6RJ4 - chains B and C of the 6 polymer chains in the assembly; structure by X-ray diffraction, 1.90 A resolution.

[Chain B]
Molecule: Molybdenum storage protein subunit beta
Source organism: Azotobacter vinelandii (strain DJ / ATCC BAA-1303)
UniProtKB: P84253 (MOSB_AZOVD); residue numbers follow UniProt; this construct covers 2-270
Amino-acid sequence (269 residues; each row starts with the number of its first residue):
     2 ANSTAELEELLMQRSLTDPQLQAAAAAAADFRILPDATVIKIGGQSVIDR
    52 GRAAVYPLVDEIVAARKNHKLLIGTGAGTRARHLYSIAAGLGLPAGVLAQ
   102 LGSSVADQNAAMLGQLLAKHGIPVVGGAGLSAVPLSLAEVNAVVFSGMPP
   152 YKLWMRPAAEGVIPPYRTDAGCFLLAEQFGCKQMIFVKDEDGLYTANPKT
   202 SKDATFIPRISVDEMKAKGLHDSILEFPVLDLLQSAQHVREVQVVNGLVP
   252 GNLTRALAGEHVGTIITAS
Bound ions: Na+: G115, I123
Small-molecule neighbours: ADP (adenosine-5'-diphosphate): K42, G44, G45, Q46, S47, V188, K189, G193, L194, Y195, T196, A197, N198, P199, K200, L221, S224, I225

[Chain C]
Molecule: Molybdenum storage protein subunit alpha
Source organism: Azotobacter vinelandii (strain DJ / ATCC BAA-1303)
UniProtKB: P84308 (MOSA_AZOVD); residues 2-276 here = UniProt positions 2-276
Amino-acid sequence (275 residues; numbered 2 to 276; the number before each row is that of its first residue):
     2 TDTTNSIKHVISPLARQTLQDRDLTRPVAGKRPIRLLPWLQVVKIGGRVM
    52 DRGADAILPLVEELRKLLPEHRLLILTGAGVRARHVFSVGLDLGLPVGSL
   102 APLAASEAGQNGHILAAMLASEGVSYVEHPTVADQLAIHLSATRAVVGSA
   152 FPPYHHHEFPGSRIPPHRADTGAFLLADAFGAAGLTIVENVDGIYTADPN
   202 GPDRGQARFLPETSATDLAKSEGPLPVDRALLDVMATARHIERVQVVNGL
   252 VPGRLTAALRGEHVGTLIRTGVRPA
Unresolved in the structure: 2-32
Bound ions: Mg2+: E190, P227 (together with ATP)
Small-molecule neighbours: ATP (adenosine-5'-triphosphate): K45, I46, G47, G48, R49, V50, G79, A80, G81, R85, A170, D171, E190, N191, V192, G194, I195, Y196, A198, D199, P200, N201, P225, L226, P227

[Interface between chain B and chain C]
Contacting residue pairs (48):
  I49(B) - V90(C)
  D50(B) - H86(C)
  G52(B) - D93(C)
  G52(B) - L94(C)
  R53(B) - D93(C)  hydrogen bond (backbone-side chain)
  R53(B) - L94(C)
  V56(B) - L94(C)  hydrophobic
  Y57(B) - L94(C)  hydrogen bond (side chain-backbone)
  T80(B) - H86(C)
  R81(B) - R83(C)
  R81(B) - H86(C)  hydrogen bond
  R81(B) - V87(C)
  R81(B) - E108(C)  salt bridge
  H84(B) - D52(C)
  H84(B) - V82(C)
  H84(B) - R83(C)  hydrogen bond
  L85(B) - R83(C)
  L85(B) - E108(C)
  L85(B) - Q111(C)
  L85(B) - I115(C)  hydrophobic
  I88(B) - M51(C)
  I88(B) - D52(C)
  I88(B) - G54(C)
  I88(B) - I58(C)  hydrophobic
  G91(B) - A55(C)
  L92(B) - A55(C)  hydrophobic
  L92(B) - I58(C)  hydrophobic
  L92(B) - L59(C)  hydrophobic
  L92(B) - I115(C)  hydrophobic
  L92(B) - M119(C)
  L94(B) - A118(C)  hydrophobic
  L94(B) - M119(C)  hydrophobic
  Q101(B) - Q111(C)  hydrogen bond
  Q101(B) - H114(C)
  L102(B) - Q111(C)
  L102(B) - I115(C)  hydrophobic
  S105(B) - S107(C)
  S105(B) - Q111(C)  hydrogen bond
  Q109(B) - L104(C)  hydrogen bond (side chain-backbone)
  Q109(B) - E108(C)  hydrogen bond
  M113(B) - V87(C)  hydrophobic
  M113(B) - V90(C)  hydrophobic
  M113(B) - G91(C)
  M113(B) - L96(C)  hydrophobic
  M113(B) - L104(C)  hydrophobic
  Q116(B) - L96(C)
  Q116(B) - S100(C)  hydrogen bond
  Q116(B) - H157(C)
Interface residues without a listed pair, chain B (25 interface residues in all): R51, A54, V98, A112, L117
Interface residues without a listed pair, chain C (26 interface residues in all): G95

[In short]
25 residues of chain B and 26 residues of chain C are in contact, with 9 hydrogen bonds and 1 salt bridge.
Polar pairs include R81(B)-E108(C), R53(B)-D93(C) and Y57(B)-L94(C). Ligands of chain B: ADP. Ligands of chain
C: ATP. G115(B) and I123(B) coordinate Na+.
Here chain B is Molybdenum storage protein subunit beta and chain C is Molybdenum storage protein subunit
alpha, both from Azotobacter vinelandii (strain DJ / ATCC BAA-1303). Entry 6RJ4 (Molybdenum storage protein -
P6422, ADP) was determined by X-ray diffraction together with 6RIS, 6RKD and 6RKE from the same study.
